4ASU - chains B and F of the 9 polymer chains in the assembly; structure by X-ray diffraction, 2.60 A resolution.

== Chain B ==
Protein: ATP synthase subunit alpha, mitochondrial
Organism: Bos taurus
UniProt: P19483 (ATPA_BOVIN); residues 1-510 here correspond to UniProt positions 44-553 (UniProt number = residue number + 43)
Sequence (510 residues; row label = number of the first residue in the row):
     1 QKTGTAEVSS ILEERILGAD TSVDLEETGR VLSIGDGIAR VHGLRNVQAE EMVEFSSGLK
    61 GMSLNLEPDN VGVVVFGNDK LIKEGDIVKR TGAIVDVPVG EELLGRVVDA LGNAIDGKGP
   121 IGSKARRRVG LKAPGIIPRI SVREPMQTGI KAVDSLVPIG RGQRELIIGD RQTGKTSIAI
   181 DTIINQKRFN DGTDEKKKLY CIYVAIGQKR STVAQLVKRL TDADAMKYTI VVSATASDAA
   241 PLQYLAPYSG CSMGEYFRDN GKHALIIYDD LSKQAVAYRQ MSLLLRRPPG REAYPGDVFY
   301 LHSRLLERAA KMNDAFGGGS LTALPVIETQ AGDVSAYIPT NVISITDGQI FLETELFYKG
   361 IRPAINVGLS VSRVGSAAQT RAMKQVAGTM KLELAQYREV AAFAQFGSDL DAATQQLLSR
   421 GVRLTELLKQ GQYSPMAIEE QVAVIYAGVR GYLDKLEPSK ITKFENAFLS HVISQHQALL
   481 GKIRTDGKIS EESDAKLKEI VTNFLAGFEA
Disordered / not traced: 1-22, 402-409
Swiss-Prot annotation at these positions:
  - binding site (ATP): Gln172, Gly174, Lys175, Thr176, Ser177, Gln430, Gln432
  - binding site (Mg(2+)): Thr176, Asp269
  - site: Ser370 (Required for activity)
  - modified residue: Gln1 (Pyrrolidone carboxylic acid), Ser10 (Phosphoserine), Ser22 (Phosphoserine), Ser33 (Phosphoserine), Ser63 (Phosphoserine), Lys80 (N6-acetyllysine), Lys83 (N6-acetyllysine), Lys89 (N6-acetyllysine), Thr91 (Phosphothreonine), Lys118 (N6-acetyllysine), Ser123 (Phosphoserine), Lys124 (N6-acetyllysine), Ser141 (Phosphoserine), Arg161 (Omega-N-methylarginine), Lys187 (N6-acetyllysine), Lys196 (N6-acetyllysine), Lys197 (N6-acetyllysine), Lys218 (N6-acetyllysine), Lys262 (N6-acetyllysine), Lys384 (N6-acetyllysine) and 6 more in UniProt
  - glycosylation: Ser33 (O-linked (GlcNAc) serine)
Ion coordination: Mg2+: Thr176 (together with ADP)
Ligand contacts: ADP (adenosine-5'-diphosphate): Asp170, Arg171, Gln172, Thr173, Gly174, Lys175, Thr176, Ser177, Phe357, Arg362, Pro363, Gln430, Gly431, Gln432
Reported in the primary citation:
  - catalytic residues: Arg373 (citing earlier work)

== Chain F ==
Protein: ATP synthase subunit beta, mitochondrial
Organism: Bos taurus
Notes: EC 3.6.3.14
UniProt: P00829 (ATPB_BOVIN); residues -1 to 478 here correspond to UniProt positions 49-528 (UniProt number = residue number + 50)
Sequence (480 residues; row label = number of the first residue in the row; numbers below 1 keep their minus sign (Gln-1 is residue -1)):
    -1 QASPSPKAGA TTGRIVAVIG AVVDVQFDEG LPPILNALEV QGRETRLVLE VAQHLGESTV
    59 RTIAMDGTEG LVRGQKVLDS GAPIRIPVGP ETLGRIMNVI GEPIDERGPI KTKQFAAIHA
   119 EAPEFVEMSV EQEILVTGIK VVDLLAPYAK GGKIGLFGGA GVGKTVLIME LINNVAKAHG
   179 GYSVFAGVGE RTREGNDLYH EMIESGVINL KDATSKVALV YGQMNEPPGA RARVALTGLT
   239 VAEYFRDQEG QDVLLFIDNI FRFTQAGSEV SALLGRIPSA VGYQPTLATD MGTMQERITT
   299 TKKGSITSVQ AIYVPADDLT DPAPATTFAH LDATTVLSRA IAELGIYPAV DPLDSTSRIM
   359 DPNIVGSEHY DVARGVQKIL QDYKSLQDII AILGMDELSE EDKLTVSRAR KIQRFLSQPF
   419 QVAEVFTGHL GKLVPLKETI KGFQQILAGE YDHLPEQAFY MVGPIEEAVA KADKLAEEHS
Disordered / not traced: -1 to 8, 475-478
Swiss-Prot annotation at these positions:
  - binding site (ADP): Gly159, Val160, Gly161, Lys162, Thr163, Val164
  - binding site (ATP): Gly159, Gly161, Lys162, Thr163, Val164, Arg189
  - binding site (phosphate): Gly159, Val160, Gly161, Lys162, Thr163
  - binding site (Mg(2+)): Thr163, Glu188
  - modified residue: Lys74 (N6-acetyllysine), Lys111 (N6-acetyllysine), Lys148 (N6-acetyllysine), Lys209 (N6-acetyllysine), Lys214 (N6-acetyllysine), Thr262 (Phosphothreonine), Ser365 (Phosphoserine), Lys376 (N6-acetyllysine), Ser383 (Phosphoserine), Lys430 (N6-acetyllysine), Lys435 (N6-acetyllysine), Lys472 (N6-acetyllysine)
  - glycosylation: Ser56 (O-linked (GlcNAc) serine)
Ion coordination: Mg2+: Thr163 (together with ADP)
Ligand contacts:
  - ADP (adenosine-5'-diphosphate), molecule 1: Gly157, Ala158, Gly159, Val160, Gly161, Lys162, Thr163, Val164, Arg189, Tyr345, Pro346, Phe418, Ala421, Phe424, Thr425
  - ADP, molecule 2: Ser355, Asp359, Tyr368
Reported in the primary citation:
  - binding site for ADP: Tyr345, Phe424
  - catalytic residues: Glu188 (citing earlier work)
  - Mg2+ coordination: Thr163

== Chain B / chain F interface ==
Pairs across the interface (92; chain B residue first):
  Gly43(B) with Arg71(F), hydrogen bond (backbone-side chain)
  Leu44(B) with Arg71(F), hydrogen bond (backbone-side chain)
  Arg45(B) with Val70(F); Arg71(F)
  Asn46(B) with Val70(F)
  Val47(B) with Leu69(F); Val70(F)
  Gln48(B) with Gly68(F); Leu69(F); Val70(F)
  Ala49(B) with Val16(F), hydrophobic; Thr66(F); Glu67(F); Gly68(F), hydrogen bond (backbone-backbone); Leu69(F), hydrogen bond (backbone-backbone)
  Glu50(B) with Glu67(F)
  Leu64(B) with Val16(F); Ile17(F)
  Asn65(B) with Val16(F); Ile17(F)
  Leu66(B) with Ala15(F); Val16(F), hydrogen bond (backbone-backbone); Leu69(F)
  Glu67(B) with Val14(F); Arg71(F), hydrogen bond (backbone-side chain)
  Pro68(B) with Val14(F); Ala15(F)
  Asn70(B) with Arg71(F)
  Val71(B) with Arg71(F)
  Ile94(B) with Gly68(F)
  Arg128(B) with Glu67(F), salt bridge
  Lys132(B) with Asp64(F), salt bridge; Asn223(F); Glu224(F), salt bridge
  Ala133(B) with Asn223(F)
  Pro134(B) with Thr190(F)
  Gly135(B) with Thr190(F)
  Ile136(B) with Thr190(F); Gly193(F); Asn194(F); Tyr219(F), hydrophobic
  Ile137(B) with Ile102(F); Asp103(F); Glu104(F); Tyr197(F), hydrophobic
  Arg139(B) with Thr190(F); Asn194(F)
  Ile140(B) with Asn194(F)
  Ser141(B) with Asn194(F)
  Arg164(B) with Arg189(F)
  Arg287(B) with Ile17(F); Leu271(F)
  Pro288(B) with Ala270(F), hydrophobic; Pro276(F), hydrophobic
  Pro289(B) with Gly280(F)
  Gly290(B) with Val279(F)
  Arg291(B) with Pro313(F); Asp316(F), salt bridge; Asp319(F), salt bridge
  Gly296(B) with Glu267(F)
  Asp297(B) with Glu267(F)
  Phe299(B) with Arg260(F); Gln263(F)
  Tyr300(B) with Glu224(F); Pro225(F); Arg229(F); Glu267(F)
  Ser303(B) with Met222(F), hydrogen bond (side chain-backbone)
  Arg304(B) with Met222(F)
  Glu307(B) with Arg189(F); Thr190(F), hydrogen bond; Met222(F); Asn223(F)
  Ser335(B) with Ala314(F); Asp315(F)
  Thr340(B) with Ala158(F); Tyr311(F), hydrogen bond (backbone-side chain)
  Ile343(B) with Ala158(F); Arg189(F), hydrogen bond (backbone-side chain)
  Ser344(B) with Arg189(F), hydrogen bond (backbone-side chain); Met222(F); Arg260(F); Tyr311(F)
  Ile345(B) with Arg189(F), hydrogen bond (backbone-side chain); Met222(F), hydrophobic
  Thr346(B) with Arg189(F), hydrogen bond (backbone-side chain)
  Asp347(B) with Arg191(F), salt bridge
  Leu369(B) with Glu341(F)
  Arg373(B) with Gly159(F); Arg189(F); Phe424(F)
  Val374(B) with Arg191(F)
Also at the interface, not in a pair above, chain B (53 interface residues in all): Tyr337, Asn341, Ser372, Ser376
Also at the interface, not in a pair above, chain F (52 interface residues in all): Ile94, Gly187, Glu188, Asp195, Pro226, Ser266, Arg337, Val423

== In short ==
53 residues of chain B and 52 residues of chain F are in contact, with 13 hydrogen bonds and 6 salt bridges.
Among the polar pairs are Arg128(B)-Glu67(F), Lys132(B)-Asp64(F) and Lys132(B)-Glu224(F). Chain B binds ADP.
Chain F binds ADP. From the paper: catalytic residues Arg373(B) and Glu188(F); a binding site for ADP at
Tyr345(F) and Phe424(F).
Chain B is ATP synthase subunit alpha, mitochondrial and chain F is ATP synthase subunit beta, mitochondrial,
both from Bos taurus; the structure, F1-ATPase in which all three catalytic sites contain bound nucleotide,
with magnesium ion released in the ..., was determined by X-ray diffraction.
